Entry 5XLP (electron microscopy, 4.20 A resolution (low resolution: residue-level contacts below are approximate; hydrogen-bond / salt-bridge calls are withheld)); this record covers chains E and F of the 6 polymer chains in the assembly.

== Chain E (and F) ==
Name: CRISPR-associated protein Csy3
Source organism: Pseudomonas aeruginosa (strain UCBPP-PA14)
Notes: chain F of this document is another copy of the same molecule, construct and numbering; everything in this record applies to it too
UniProt: Q02MM1 (CSY3_PSEAB); residues 1-342 here = UniProt positions 1-342
Sequence (342 residues; each row starts with the number of its first residue):
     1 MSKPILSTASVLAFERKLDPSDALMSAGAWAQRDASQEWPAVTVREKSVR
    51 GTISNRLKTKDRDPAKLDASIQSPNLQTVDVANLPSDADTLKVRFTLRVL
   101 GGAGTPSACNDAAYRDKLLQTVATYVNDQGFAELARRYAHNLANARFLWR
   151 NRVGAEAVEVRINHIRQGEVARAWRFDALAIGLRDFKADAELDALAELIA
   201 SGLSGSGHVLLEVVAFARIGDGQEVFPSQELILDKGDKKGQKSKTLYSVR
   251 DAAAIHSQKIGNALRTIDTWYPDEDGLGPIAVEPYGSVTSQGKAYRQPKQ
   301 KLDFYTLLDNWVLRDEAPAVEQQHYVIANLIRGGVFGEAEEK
Unresolved in the structure: 1-14, 341-342

== Interface between chain E and chain F ==
Contacting residue pairs - 43 pairs, chain E then chain F:
  Met25(E) - Val160(F)
  Met25(E) - Asn163(F)
  Trp30(E) - Leu233(F)
  Gln32(E) - Val93(F)
  Pro106(E) - Leu231(F)
  Asn110(E) - His164(F)
  Lys117(E) - Gln300(F)
  Leu118(E) - Gln300(F)
  Leu119(E) - Lys301(F)
  Arg218(E) - His164(F)
  Gly240(E) - Lys58(F)
  Gln241(E) - Lys58(F)
  Gln241(E) - Thr59(F)
  Gln241(E) - Ser86(F)
  Gln241(E) - Asp87(F)
  Gln241(E) - Ala88(F)
  Ser243(E) - Asp251(F)
  Lys244(E) - Tyr247(F)
  Lys244(E) - Ser248(F)
  Lys244(E) - Val249(F)
  Lys244(E) - Arg250(F)
  Lys244(E) - Asp251(F)
  Ser257(E) - Leu57(F)
  Ile260(E) - Phe95(F)
  Thr266(E) - Leu57(F)
  Ile267(E) - Asp234(F)
  Asp268(E) - Thr59(F)
  Ala294(E) - Asp63(F)
  Ala294(E) - Pro64(F)
  Tyr295(E) - Asp63(F)
  Tyr295(E) - Ala65(F)
  Tyr295(E) - Lys66(F)
  Tyr295(E) - Leu67(F)
  Tyr295(E) - Val81(F)
  Gln297(E) - Val81(F)
  Lys299(E) - Leu84(F)
  Leu302(E) - Ala82(F)
  Leu307(E) - Thr78(F)
  Leu308(E) - Leu67(F)
  Leu308(E) - Gln77(F)
  Asp315(E) - Pro64(F)
  Asp315(E) - Ala65(F)
  Asp315(E) - Lys66(F)
Other interface residues (no listed pair), chain E (36 interface residues in all): Asp34, Gln120, Val122, Lys239, Ile255, Gln258, Leu264, Lys293, Pro298, Phe304
Other interface residues (no listed pair), chain F (37 interface residues in all): Asn55, Asp61, Arg62, Asn83, Leu91, Ile232

== Summary ==
The interface between chain E and chain F involves 36 residues on one side and 37 on the other.
Chain E and chain F are both CRISPR-associated protein Csy3 (Pseudomonas aeruginosa (strain UCBPP-PA14)); the
structure, Anti-CRISPR proteins AcrF1/2 bound to Csy surveillance complex with a 20nt spacer crRNA backbone
region, was determined by electron microscopy together with 5XLO from the same study.
